PDB entry 7FAS | electron microscopy, 3.60 A resolution | chain A

== Chain A ==
Molecule: Erythrocyte membrane protein 1, PfEMP1
Source organism: Plasmodium falciparum (isolate 3D7)
Reference sequence: Q8I639 (Q8I639_PLAF7); residue numbers follow UniProt; this construct covers 1-1977
Sequence (1977 residues; numbered 1 to 1977; the number before each row is that of its first residue):
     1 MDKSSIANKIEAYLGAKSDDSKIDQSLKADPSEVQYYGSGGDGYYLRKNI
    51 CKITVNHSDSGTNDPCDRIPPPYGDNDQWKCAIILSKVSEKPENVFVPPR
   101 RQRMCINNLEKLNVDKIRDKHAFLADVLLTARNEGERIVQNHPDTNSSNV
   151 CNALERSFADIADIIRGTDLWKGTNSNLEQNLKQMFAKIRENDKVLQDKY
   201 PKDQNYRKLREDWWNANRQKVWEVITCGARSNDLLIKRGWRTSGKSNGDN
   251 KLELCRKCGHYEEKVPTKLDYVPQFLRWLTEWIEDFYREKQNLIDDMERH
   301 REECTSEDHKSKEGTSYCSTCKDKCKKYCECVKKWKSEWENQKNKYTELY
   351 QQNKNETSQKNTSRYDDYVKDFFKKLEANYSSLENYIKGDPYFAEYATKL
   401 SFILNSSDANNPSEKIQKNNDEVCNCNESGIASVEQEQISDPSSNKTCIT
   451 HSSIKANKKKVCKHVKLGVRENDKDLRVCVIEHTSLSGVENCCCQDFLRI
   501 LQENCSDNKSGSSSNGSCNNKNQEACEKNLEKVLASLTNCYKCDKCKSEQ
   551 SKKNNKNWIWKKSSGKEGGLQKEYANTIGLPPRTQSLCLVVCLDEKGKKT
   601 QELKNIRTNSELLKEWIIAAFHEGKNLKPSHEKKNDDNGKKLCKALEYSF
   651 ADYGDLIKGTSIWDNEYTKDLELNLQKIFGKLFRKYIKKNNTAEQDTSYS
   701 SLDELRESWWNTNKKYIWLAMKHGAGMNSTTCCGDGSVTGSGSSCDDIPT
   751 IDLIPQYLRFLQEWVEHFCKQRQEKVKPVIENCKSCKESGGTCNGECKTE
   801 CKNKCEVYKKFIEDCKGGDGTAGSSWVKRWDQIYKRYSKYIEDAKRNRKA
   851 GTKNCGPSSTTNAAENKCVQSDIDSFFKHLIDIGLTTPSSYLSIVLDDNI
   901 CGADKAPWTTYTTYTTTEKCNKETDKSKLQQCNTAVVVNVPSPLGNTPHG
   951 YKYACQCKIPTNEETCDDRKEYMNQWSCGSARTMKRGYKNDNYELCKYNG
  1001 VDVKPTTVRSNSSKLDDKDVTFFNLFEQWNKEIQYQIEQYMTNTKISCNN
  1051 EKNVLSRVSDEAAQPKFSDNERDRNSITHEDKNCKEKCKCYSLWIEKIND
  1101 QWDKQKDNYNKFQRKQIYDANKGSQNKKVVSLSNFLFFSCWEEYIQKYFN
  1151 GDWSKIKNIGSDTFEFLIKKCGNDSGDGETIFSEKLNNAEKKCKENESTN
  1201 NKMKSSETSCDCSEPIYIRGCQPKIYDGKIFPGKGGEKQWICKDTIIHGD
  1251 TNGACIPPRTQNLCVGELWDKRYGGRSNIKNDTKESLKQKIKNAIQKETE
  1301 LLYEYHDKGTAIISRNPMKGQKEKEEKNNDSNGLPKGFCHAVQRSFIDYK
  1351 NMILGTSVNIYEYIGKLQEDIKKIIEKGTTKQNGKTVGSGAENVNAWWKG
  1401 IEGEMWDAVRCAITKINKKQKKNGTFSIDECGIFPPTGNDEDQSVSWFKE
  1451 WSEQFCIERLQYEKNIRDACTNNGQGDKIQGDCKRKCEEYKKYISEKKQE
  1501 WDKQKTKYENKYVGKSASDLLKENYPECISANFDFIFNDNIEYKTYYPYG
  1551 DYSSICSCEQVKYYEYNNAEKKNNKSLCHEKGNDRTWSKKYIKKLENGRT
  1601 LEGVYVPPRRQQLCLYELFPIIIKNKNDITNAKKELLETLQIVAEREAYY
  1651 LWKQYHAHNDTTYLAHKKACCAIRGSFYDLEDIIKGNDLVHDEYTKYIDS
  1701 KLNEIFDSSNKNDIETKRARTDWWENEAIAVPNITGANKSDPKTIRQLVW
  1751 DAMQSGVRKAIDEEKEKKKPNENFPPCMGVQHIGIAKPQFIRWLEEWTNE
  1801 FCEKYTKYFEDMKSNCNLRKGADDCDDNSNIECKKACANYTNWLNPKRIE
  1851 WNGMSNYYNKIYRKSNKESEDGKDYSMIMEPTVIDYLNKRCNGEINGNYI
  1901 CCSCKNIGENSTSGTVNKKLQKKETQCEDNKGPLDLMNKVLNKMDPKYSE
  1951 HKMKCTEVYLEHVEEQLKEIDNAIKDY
Unresolved in the structure: 1-42, 46, 51, 58, 69, 75-80, 87-92, 104, 174, 191-206, 240-254, 266, 306-317, 340, 346-423, 440-552, 570, 589, 595, 630-635, 688-693, 700-701, 733-742, 788-795, 857-865, 921-932, 981-990, 1005-1014, 1044-1082, 1118-1127, 1147, 1152-1161, 1175-1178, 1200-1289, 1307-1334, 1356-1394, 1420-1439, 1472-1476, 1515-1573, 1581, 1595-1599, 1626, 1730-1740, 1765-1768, 1819-1828, 1890, 1910-1947
Cystine bridges: Cys-588/Cys-592, Cys-643/Cys-732, Cys-769/Cys-901, Cys-783/Cys-801, Cys-797/Cys-957, Cys-966/Cys-1090, Cys-1088/Cys-1193, Cys-1140/Cys-1171, Cys-1470/Cys-1483, Cys-1670/Cys-1777, Cys-1802/Cys-1904, Cys-1816/Cys-1833, Cys-1837/Cys-1955, Cys-1891/Cys-1902
From the paper describing this entry:
  - mutagenesis - N557D/K561E/K562E/N576D/K828E/R829E/Q832E/K835E/R846E: abolished binding to CSA

== Summary ==
From the paper: N557D/K561E/K562E/N576D/K828E/R829E/Q832E/K835E/R846E abolish binding to CSA.
Chain A is Erythrocyte membrane protein 1, PfEMP1 (Plasmodium falciparum (isolate 3D7)); the structure,
VAR2CSA 3D7 ectodomain core region, was determined by electron microscopy (same publication as 7FAP).
